PDB entry 6QIL | X-ray diffraction, 2.00 A resolution | chains A and B of the 4 polymer chains in the assembly

[Chain A (and B)]
Protein: DNA binding protein
Organism: Halobacterium salinarum (strain ATCC 700922 / JCM 11081 / NRC-1)
Notes: chain B of this document is another copy of the same molecule, construct and numbering; everything in this record applies to it too
UniProtKB: Q9HSF4 (Q9HSF4_HALSA); residues 6-116 here = UniProt positions 6-116
Chain sequence (116 residues; each row starts with the number of its first residue):
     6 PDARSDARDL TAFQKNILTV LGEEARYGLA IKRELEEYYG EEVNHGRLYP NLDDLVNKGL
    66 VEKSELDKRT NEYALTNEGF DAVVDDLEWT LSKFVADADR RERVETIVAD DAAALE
Not modelled in the structure: 6 (chain B: fully traced)
Sequence notes: expression tag (117-121)
Metal / ion sites: Mn2+ site 1: Tyr43 (shared with Lys20(B) of chain B); Mn2+ site 2: Glu110 (shared with Glu110(B) of chain B)
From the paper describing this entry:
  - binding site for the 28-nt DNA strand: Tyr32, Gly33, Leu34, Asn49, His50, Arg52, Tyr54, Asn56, Lys68, Arg74, Asn76
  - binding site for the 28-nt DNA strand: Lys73
  - binding site for the 28-nt DNA strand: Asn49, Arg52, Asn56

[Chain A / chain B interface]
Pairs across the interface - 66 pairs, chain A then chain B:
  Arg9(A) - Tyr43(B)  hydrogen bond (side chain-backbone)
  Ala12(A) - Tyr43(B)
  Arg13(A) - Tyr43(B)
  Arg13(A) - Tyr44(B)  hydrogen bond (side chain-backbone)
  Arg13(A) - Gly45(B)
  Leu15(A) - Ala17(B)
  Ala17(A) - Leu15(B)
  Ala17(A) - Ala17(B)
  Asn21(A) - Trp94(B)  hydrogen bond
  Thr24(A) - Trp94(B)
  Thr24(A) - Lys98(B)
  Gly27(A) - Lys98(B)
  Gly27(A) - Arg105(B)  hydrogen bond (backbone-side chain)
  Glu28(A) - Lys98(B)  salt bridge
  Glu39(A) - Lys98(B)  salt bridge
  Tyr43(A) - Arg13(B)  hydrogen bond (backbone-side chain)
  Tyr43(A) - Trp94(B)
  Tyr44(A) - Arg13(B)
  Glu46(A) - Asp14(B)
  Phe85(A) - Phe99(B)  hydrophobic
  Phe85(A) - Arg105(B)
  Phe85(A) - Arg108(B)
  Val88(A) - Phe99(B)  hydrophobic
  Val89(A) - Phe99(B)  hydrophobic
  Asp91(A) - Tyr43(B)  hydrogen bond
  Leu92(A) - Phe99(B)  hydrophobic
  Glu93(A) - Ile112(B)
  Trp94(A) - Asn21(B)
  Trp94(A) - Thr24(B)
  Trp94(A) - Tyr43(B)
  Thr95(A) - Leu92(B)
  Leu96(A) - Leu92(B)  hydrophobic
  Leu96(A) - Ile112(B)  hydrophobic
  Leu96(A) - Asp116(B)
  Ser97(A) - Asp116(B)
  Lys98(A) - Gly27(B)
  Lys98(A) - Glu28(B)  salt bridge
  Lys98(A) - Glu39(B)  salt bridge
  Phe99(A) - Phe85(B)  hydrophobic
  Phe99(A) - Val88(B)  hydrophobic
  Phe99(A) - Val89(B)  hydrophobic
  Phe99(A) - Leu92(B)  hydrophobic
  Val100(A) - Leu120(B)
  Ala101(A) - Glu28(B)
  Ala101(A) - Leu120(B)
  Asp102(A) - Leu120(B)
  Arg105(A) - Gly27(B)  hydrogen bond (side chain-backbone)
  Arg105(A) - Phe85(B)
  Arg106(A) - Val113(B)
  Arg106(A) - Ala117(B)
  Arg108(A) - Phe85(B)
  Val109(A) - Val113(B)  hydrophobic
  Glu110(A) - Glu110(B)
  Glu110(A) - Val113(B)
  Ile112(A) - Glu93(B)
  Ile112(A) - Leu96(B)  hydrophobic
  Val113(A) - Leu96(B)  hydrophobic
  Val113(A) - Arg106(B)
  Val113(A) - Val109(B)  hydrophobic
  Val113(A) - Glu110(B)
  Asp116(A) - Leu96(B)
  Asp116(A) - Ser97(B)  hydrogen bond (side chain-backbone)
  Ala117(A) - Arg106(B)
  Leu120(A) - Val100(B)
  Leu120(A) - Ala101(B)
  Leu120(A) - Asp102(B)
Also at the interface, not in a pair above, chain A (44 interface residues in all): Asp14, Thr16, Lys20, Val25, Glu42, Ala114
Also at the interface, not in a pair above, chain B (42 interface residues in all): Thr16, Lys20, Val25, Glu42, Asp91, Thr95, Ala114

[In short]
44 residues of chain A and 42 residues of chain B are in contact, with 8 hydrogen bonds and 4 salt bridges.
Polar pairs include Glu28(A)-Lys98(B), Glu39(A)-Lys98(B) and Arg9(A)-Tyr43(B). The paper reports a binding
site for the 28-nt DNA strand at Tyr32(A), Gly33(A) and Leu34(A) among others.
Both chains are DNA binding protein (Halobacterium salinarum (strain ATCC 700922 / JCM 11081 / NRC-1)). Entry
6QIL (The complex structure of hsRosR-S1 (VNG0258H/RosR-S1)) was determined by X-ray diffraction (same
publication as 6QFD, 6QH0 and 6QUA).
